PDB entry 6ZZX | electron microscopy, 2.70 A resolution | chains C and D of the 24 polymer chains in the assembly

[Chain C]
Molecule: Photosystem I iron-sulfur center
Source organism: Chlorella ohadii
Notes: EC 1.97.1.12
UniProtKB: W8SKM2 (W8SKM2_CHLSO); numbering as in UniProt (aligned over 2-81)
Chain sequence (80 residues; numbered 2 to 81; the number before each row is that of its first residue):
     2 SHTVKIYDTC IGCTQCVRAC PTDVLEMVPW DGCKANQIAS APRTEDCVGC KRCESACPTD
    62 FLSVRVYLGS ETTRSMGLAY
Bound ions: 4Fe-4S cluster Fe site 1: C11, C14, C17, C58; 4Fe-4S cluster Fe site 2: C21, C48, C51, C54
Small-molecule neighbours:
  - 4Fe-4S cluster (SF4), molecule 1: V5, A20, C21, P22, T23, V25, L26, C48, V49, G50, C51, K52, R53, C54, V67
  - 4Fe-4S cluster (SF4), molecule 2: I7, C11, I12, G13, C14, T15, Q16, C17, M28, A40, A57, C58, P59, T60, S64, V65

[Chain D]
Molecule: Photosystem I reaction center subunit chloroplastic
Source organism: Chlorella ohadii
UniProtKB: A0A2P6TKF8 (A0A2P6TKF8_CHLSO); residue numbers follow UniProt; this construct covers 188-330
Chain sequence (143 residues; row label = number of the first residue in the row):
   188 AFTPPTLQSD TPSPIFGGST GGLLSQAQVE EFHVITWESK KEQIFEMPTG GAAIMRQGPN
   248 LLKLARKEQC LALLTQLRTK FKIDGYIYRV FPNGEVQYLH PKDGVYPEKV NAGRSGDNTN
   308 MRRIGQNKEP VQIKFSGKIP AEF
Construct notes: conflict A188 (Val in A0A2P6TKF8), I320 (Val in A0A2P6TKF8)

[Chain C / chain D interface]
Residue-residue contacts - 73 pairs, chain C then chain D:
  T4(C) - E329(D)  hydrogen bond
  V5(C) - N305(D)
  K6(C) - N305(D)  hydrogen bond
  K6(C) - N307(D)
  K6(C) - A328(D)
  I7(C) - N305(D)  hydrogen bond (backbone-backbone)
  I7(C) - T306(D)
  I7(C) - N307(D)  hydrogen bond (backbone-backbone)
  Y8(C) - N307(D)
  Y8(C) - R309(D)
  Y8(C) - R310(D)
  Y8(C) - I311(D)
  Y8(C) - N314(D)  hydrogen bond
  D9(C) - N307(D)  hydrogen bond (backbone-backbone)
  D9(C) - M308(D)
  D9(C) - R309(D)  hydrogen bond (side chain-backbone)
  T10(C) - R310(D)
  T15(C) - E295(D)
  V18(C) - P294(D)
  V18(C) - E295(D)
  R19(C) - E295(D)
  P22(C) - E255(D)
  P22(C) - L258(D)
  T23(C) - K254(D)  hydrogen bond (backbone-side chain)
  T23(C) - E255(D)
  T23(C) - L258(D)
  D24(C) - K254(D)  hydrogen bond (backbone-side chain)
  D24(C) - L258(D)
  D24(C) - H287(D)
  D24(C) - P294(D)
  L26(C) - P294(D)
  E27(C) - P294(D)
  E27(C) - R301(D)  salt bridge
  E27(C) - S302(D)
  M28(C) - P294(D)  hydrogen bond (backbone-backbone)
  M28(C) - V297(D)
  M28(C) - R301(D)  hydrogen bond (backbone-side chain)
  V29(C) - V297(D)
  V29(C) - R301(D)
  V29(C) - S302(D)
  P30(C) - V297(D)
  P30(C) - A299(D)  hydrophobic
  W31(C) - M308(D)  hydrophobic
  Q38(C) - V297(D)
  I39(C) - T306(D)
  A40(C) - T306(D)  hydrogen bond (backbone-side chain)
  S41(C) - S302(D)
  S41(C) - D304(D)
  S41(C) - T306(D)
  A42(C) - D304(D)  hydrogen bond (backbone-backbone)
  A42(C) - N305(D)  hydrogen bond (backbone-side chain)
  P43(C) - D304(D)
  T45(C) - N305(D)
  D47(C) - K254(D)  salt bridge
  D47(C) - R276(D)  salt bridge
  V49(C) - R253(D)
  F62(C) - I311(D)  hydrophobic
  R66(C) - I311(D)
  Y68(C) - I311(D)
  Y68(C) - I326(D)  hydrophobic
  Y68(C) - A328(D)
  T74(C) - Q213(D)
  T74(C) - E217(D)
  R75(C) - E218(D)  salt bridge
  R75(C) - R276(D)
  G78(C) - R253(D)
  L79(C) - Q213(D)  hydrogen bond (backbone-side chain)
  L79(C) - R253(D)
  A80(C) - Q213(D)
  A80(C) - A252(D)  hydrophobic
  A80(C) - R253(D)
  Y81(C) - L211(D)  hydrophobic
  Y81(C) - Q213(D)
Other interface residues (no listed pair), chain C (41 interface residues in all): C21, R44, R53, L63
Other interface residues (no listed pair), chain D (35 interface residues in all): Q256, K289, K296, N298, G300, G303

[Summary]
The interface between chain C and chain D involves 41 residues on one side and 35 on the other, with 15
hydrogen bonds and 4 salt bridges. Polar pairs include E27(C)-R301(D), D47(C)-K254(D) and D47(C)-R276(D).
Ligands of chain C: 4Fe-4S cluster.
Chain C is Photosystem I iron-sulfur center and chain D is Photosystem I reaction center subunit
chloroplastic, both from Chlorella ohadii; the structure, Structure of low-light grown Chlorella ohadii
Photosystem I, was determined by electron microscopy (same publication as 6ZZY and 7A4P).
